Entry 6GAS (X-ray diffraction, 2.40 A resolution); this record covers chains A and B.

# Chain A (and B)
Protein: Ferredoxin--NADP reductase
Source organism: Bacillus cereus (strain ATCC 14579 / DSM 31 / JCM 2152 / NBRC 15305 / NCIMB 9373 / NRRL B-3711)
Notes: EC 1.18.1.2; chain B of this document is another copy of the same molecule, construct and numbering; everything in this record applies to it too
UniProtKB: Q816D9 (FENR_BACCR); numbering as in UniProt (aligned over 1-331)
Sequence (331 residues; numbered 1 to 331; the number before each row is that of its first residue):
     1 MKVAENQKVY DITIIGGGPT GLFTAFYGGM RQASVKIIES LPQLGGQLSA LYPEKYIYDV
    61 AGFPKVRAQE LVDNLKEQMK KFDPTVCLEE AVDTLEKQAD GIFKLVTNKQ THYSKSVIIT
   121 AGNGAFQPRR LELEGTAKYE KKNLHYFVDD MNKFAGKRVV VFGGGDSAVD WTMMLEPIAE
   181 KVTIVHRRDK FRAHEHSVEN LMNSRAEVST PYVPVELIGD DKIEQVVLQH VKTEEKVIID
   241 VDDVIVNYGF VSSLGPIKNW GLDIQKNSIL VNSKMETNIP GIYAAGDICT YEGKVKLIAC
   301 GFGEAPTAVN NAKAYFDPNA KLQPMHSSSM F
Disordered / not traced: 1-5 (chain B: 1-4)
Bound ions: Na+: Gly-16, Thr-120 (together with FAD)
Small-molecule neighbours:
  - FAD (flavin-adenine dinucleotide), molecule 1: Ile-15, Gly-16, Gly-17, Gly-18, Pro-19, Thr-20, Gly-21, Ile-38, Glu-39, Ser-40, Leu-41, Gly-46, Gln-47, Leu-48, Leu-51, Tyr-52, Ile-57, Asp-59, Glu-90, Ala-91, Val-92, Thr-120, Ala-121, Gly-122, Asn-123, Gly-124, Ala-125, Phe-126, Ile-257, Trp-260, Ala-285, Gly-286, Asp-287, Lys-296, Leu-297, Ile-298
  - FAD, molecule 2: His-326, Ser-327, Ser-328

# Interface between chain A and chain B
Contacting residue pairs (85; chain A residue first):
  Phe-23(A) / Asp-59(B)
  Phe-23(A) / Ala-61(B)  hydrophobic
  Phe-23(A) / Ala-299(B)  hydrophobic
  Phe-26(A) / Tyr-58(B)
  Tyr-27(A) / Leu-297(B)
  Met-30(A) / Asp-59(B)
  Tyr-56(A) / Ser-328(B)
  Ile-57(A) / Ser-327(B)
  Tyr-58(A) / Phe-26(B)
  Tyr-58(A) / Gln-78(B)  hydrogen bond (backbone-side chain)
  Tyr-58(A) / Ser-327(B)  hydrogen bond (backbone-side chain)
  Tyr-58(A) / Phe-331(B)  hydrophobic
  Asp-59(A) / Phe-23(B)
  Asp-59(A) / Phe-26(B)
  Asp-59(A) / Tyr-27(B)  hydrogen bond
  Asp-59(A) / Met-30(B)
  Asp-59(A) / Ser-327(B)  hydrogen bond
  Val-60(A) / Gln-78(B)  hydrogen bond (backbone-side chain)
  Ala-61(A) / Phe-23(B)  hydrophobic
  Ala-61(A) / Phe-63(B)
  Ala-61(A) / Gln-78(B)
  Ala-61(A) / Phe-302(B)  hydrophobic
  Gly-62(A) / Phe-63(B)
  Gly-62(A) / Leu-71(B)
  Gly-62(A) / Asn-74(B)  hydrogen bond (backbone-side chain)
  Gly-62(A) / Leu-75(B)
  Gly-62(A) / Gln-78(B)  hydrogen bond (backbone-side chain)
  Phe-63(A) / Ala-61(B)
  Phe-63(A) / Gly-62(B)
  Phe-63(A) / Phe-63(B)  hydrophobic
  Phe-63(A) / Gln-78(B)  hydrogen bond (backbone-side chain)
  Pro-64(A) / Asn-74(B)
  Pro-64(A) / Glu-77(B)
  Pro-64(A) / Gln-78(B)
  Asn-74(A) / Gly-62(B)  hydrogen bond (side chain-backbone)
  Asn-74(A) / Pro-64(B)
  Leu-75(A) / Gly-62(B)
  Glu-77(A) / Pro-64(B)
  Gln-78(A) / Tyr-58(B)  hydrogen bond (side chain-backbone)
  Gln-78(A) / Val-60(B)  hydrogen bond (side chain-backbone)
  Gln-78(A) / Ala-61(B)
  Gln-78(A) / Gly-62(B)  hydrogen bond (side chain-backbone)
  Gln-78(A) / Phe-63(B)  hydrogen bond (side chain-backbone)
  Gln-78(A) / Pro-64(B)
  Ser-273(A) / Glu-292(B)  hydrogen bond (side chain-backbone)
  Lys-274(A) / Glu-292(B)
  Lys-274(A) / Gly-293(B)
  Tyr-291(A) / Ser-273(B)
  Glu-292(A) / Ser-273(B)  hydrogen bond (backbone-side chain)
  Glu-292(A) / Lys-274(B)
  Gly-293(A) / Lys-274(B)
  Gly-293(A) / Thr-307(B)
  Gly-293(A) / Asn-311(B)  hydrogen bond (backbone-side chain)
  Gly-293(A) / Leu-322(B)
  Lys-294(A) / Leu-322(B)
  Val-295(A) / Asn-310(B)
  Val-295(A) / Leu-322(B)  hydrophobic
  Val-295(A) / Gln-323(B)
  Val-295(A) / Pro-324(B)
  Lys-296(A) / Gln-323(B)  hydrogen bond (backbone-side chain)
  Leu-297(A) / Tyr-27(B)
  Leu-297(A) / Pro-306(B)  hydrophobic
  Leu-297(A) / Asn-310(B)
  Leu-297(A) / Pro-324(B)  hydrophobic
  Ala-299(A) / Gly-303(B)
  Cys-300(A) / Gly-303(B)
  Cys-300(A) / Pro-306(B)  hydrophobic
  Cys-300(A) / Thr-307(B)
  Phe-302(A) / Ala-61(B)  hydrophobic
  Gly-303(A) / Ala-299(B)
  Gly-303(A) / Cys-300(B)  hydrogen bond (backbone-side chain)
  Pro-306(A) / Leu-297(B)  hydrophobic
  Pro-306(A) / Cys-300(B)  hydrophobic
  Thr-307(A) / Gly-293(B)
  Thr-307(A) / Cys-300(B)
  Asn-310(A) / Val-295(B)
  Asn-311(A) / Gly-293(B)  hydrogen bond (side chain-backbone)
  Gln-323(A) / Val-295(B)
  Gln-323(A) / Lys-296(B)  hydrogen bond (side chain-backbone)
  Ser-327(A) / Ile-57(B)
  Ser-327(A) / Tyr-58(B)  hydrogen bond (side chain-backbone)
  Ser-327(A) / Asp-59(B)
  Ser-328(A) / Tyr-56(B)  hydrogen bond (side chain-backbone)
  Ser-328(A) / Tyr-58(B)
  Phe-331(A) / Tyr-58(B)  hydrophobic
Interface residues without a listed pair, chain A (43 interface residues in all): Lys-55, Leu-71, Lys-81, Leu-322, Pro-324
Interface residues without a listed pair, chain B (41 interface residues in all): Tyr-291, Lys-294

# Overview
43 residues of chain A and 41 residues of chain B are in contact, with 22 hydrogen bonds. Polar contacts
include Tyr-58(A)/Gln-78(B), Tyr-58(A)/Ser-327(B) and Asp-59(A)/Tyr-27(B). Chain A binds flavin-adenine
dinucleotide. Gly-16(A) and Thr-120(A) coordinate Na+.
Both chains are Ferredoxin--NADP reductase (Bacillus cereus (strain ATCC 14579 / DSM 31 / JCM 2152 / NBRC
15305 / NCIMB 9373 / NRRL B-3711)). Entry 6GAS (Crystal structure of oxidised ferredoxin/flavodoxin NADP+
oxidoreductase 2 (FNR2) from Bacillus cereus) was determined by X-ray diffraction together with 6GAQ and 6GAR
from the same study.
